PDB entry 5VAQ | X-ray diffraction, 2.61 A resolution | chains A and C of the 3 polymer chains in the assembly

== Chain A ==
Name: Beta-klotho
Source organism: Homo sapiens
Notes: fragment: UNP residues30-983
UniProt: Q86Z14 (KLOTB_HUMAN); numbering as in UniProt (aligned over 30-983)
Sequence (954 residues; each row starts with the number of its first residue):
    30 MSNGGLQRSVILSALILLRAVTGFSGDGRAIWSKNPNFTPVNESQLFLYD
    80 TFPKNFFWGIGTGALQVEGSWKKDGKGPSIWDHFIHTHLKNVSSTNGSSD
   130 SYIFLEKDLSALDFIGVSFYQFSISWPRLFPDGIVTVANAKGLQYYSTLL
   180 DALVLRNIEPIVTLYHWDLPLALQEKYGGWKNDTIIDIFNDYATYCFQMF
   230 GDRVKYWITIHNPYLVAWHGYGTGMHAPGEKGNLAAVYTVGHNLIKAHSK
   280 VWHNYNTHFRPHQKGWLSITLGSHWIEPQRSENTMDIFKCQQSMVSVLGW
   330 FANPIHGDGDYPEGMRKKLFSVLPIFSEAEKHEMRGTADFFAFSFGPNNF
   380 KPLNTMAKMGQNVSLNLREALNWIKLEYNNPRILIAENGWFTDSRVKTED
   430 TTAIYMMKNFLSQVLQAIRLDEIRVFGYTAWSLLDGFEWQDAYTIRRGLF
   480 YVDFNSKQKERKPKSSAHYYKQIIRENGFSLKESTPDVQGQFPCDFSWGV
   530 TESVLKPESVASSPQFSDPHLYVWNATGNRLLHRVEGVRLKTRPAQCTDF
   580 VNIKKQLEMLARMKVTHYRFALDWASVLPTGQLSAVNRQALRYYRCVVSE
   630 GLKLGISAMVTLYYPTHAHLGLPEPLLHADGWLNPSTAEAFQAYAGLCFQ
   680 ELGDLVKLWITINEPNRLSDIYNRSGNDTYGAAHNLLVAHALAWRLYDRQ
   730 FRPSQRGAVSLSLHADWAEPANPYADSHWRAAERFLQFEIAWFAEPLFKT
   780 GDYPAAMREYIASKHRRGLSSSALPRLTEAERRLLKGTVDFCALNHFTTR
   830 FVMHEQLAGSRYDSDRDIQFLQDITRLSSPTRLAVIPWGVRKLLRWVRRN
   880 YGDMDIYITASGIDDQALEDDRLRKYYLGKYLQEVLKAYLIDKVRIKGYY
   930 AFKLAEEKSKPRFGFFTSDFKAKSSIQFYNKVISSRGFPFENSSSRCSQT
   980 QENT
Not modelled in the structure: 30-52, 63-74, 120-125, 538-575, 970-983
Cystine bridges: Cys576-Cys625
Covalent attachments: N-acetylglucosamine (NAG) linked to Asn211
Sequence notes: engineered mutation Gln308 (Asn in Q86Z14), Gln611 (Asn in Q86Z14)

== Chain C ==
Name: Fibroblast growth factor 21
UniProt: Q9NSA1 (FGF21_HUMAN); numbering as in UniProt (aligned over 186-209)
Sequence (24 residues; row label = number of the first residue in the row):
   186 PDVGSSDPLSMVGGSQGRSPSYES
Sequence notes: conflict Gly199 (Pro in Q9NSA1), Glu208 (Ala in Q9NSA1)
Reported in the primary citation:
  - contacts within the chain: Asp187-Gly189 (hydrogen bond), Asp187-Pro193 (backbone contact), Ser190-Asp192 (hydrogen bond), Asp192-Met196 (hydrogen bond), Asp192-Val197 (hydrogen bond), Asp192-Ser195 (backbone contact)
  - mutagenesis - D192A (15900 +/- 6210 nM), P193A (7160 +/- 2350 nM), S204A (5990 +/- 1040 nM), S206A (5560 +/- 1590 nM), Y207A (6630 +/- 1570 nM): decreased binding to Beta-klotho (chain A)

== How chain A and chain C interact ==
Pairs across the interface (60; chain A residue first):
  Phe379(A) - Val188(C)
  Lys380(A) - Val188(C)
  Val392(A) - Pro186(C)
  Leu394(A) - Pro193(C)  hydrophobic
  Leu394(A) - Leu194(C)  hydrophobic
  Trp419(A) - Val188(C)
  Trp419(A) - Ser190(C)  hydrogen bond (side chain-backbone)
  Trp419(A) - Ser191(C)
  Trp419(A) - Pro193(C)
  Phe420(A) - Gly189(C)
  Phe420(A) - Ser190(C)
  Phe420(A) - Ser191(C)
  Thr421(A) - Ser191(C)
  Asp422(A) - Ser191(C)  hydrogen bond
  Thr431(A) - Ser191(C)
  Tyr434(A) - Met196(C)  hydrophobic
  Met435(A) - Pro193(C)  hydrophobic
  Met435(A) - Met196(C)  hydrophobic
  Asn438(A) - Leu194(C)
  Ser532(A) - Ser209(C)  hydrogen bond (side chain-backbone)
  Tyr643(A) - Ser206(C)
  Tyr643(A) - Ser209(C)  hydrogen bond (side chain-backbone)
  Pro644(A) - Tyr207(C)
  Thr645(A) - Ser206(C)
  Thr645(A) - Tyr207(C)
  His646(A) - Arg203(C)  hydrogen bond
  His646(A) - Tyr207(C)  hydrogen bond (backbone-backbone)
  Asn692(A) - Ser206(C)
  Asn692(A) - Tyr207(C)
  Glu693(A) - Ser204(C)  hydrogen bond
  Glu693(A) - Ser206(C)  hydrogen bond
  Glu693(A) - Tyr207(C)  hydrogen bond (backbone-side chain)
  Arg696(A) - Gln201(C)  hydrogen bond
  Arg696(A) - Gly202(C)  hydrogen bond (side chain-backbone)
  Arg696(A) - Ser204(C)
  Arg696(A) - Tyr207(C)
  Leu697(A) - Tyr207(C)
  His743(A) - Ser204(C)
  Phe764(A) - Gln201(C)
  Asn824(A) - Ser206(C)
  Phe826(A) - Pro205(C)  hydrophobic
  Arg829(A) - Gln201(C)  hydrogen bond (side chain-backbone)
  Arg845(A) - Gln201(C)  hydrogen bond
  Gln848(A) - Val197(C)
  Gln848(A) - Gly198(C)  hydrogen bond (side chain-backbone)
  Gln848(A) - Gly199(C)
  Phe849(A) - Met196(C)
  Phe849(A) - Val197(C)
  Phe849(A) - Gly198(C)  hydrogen bond (backbone-backbone)
  Phe849(A) - Gly199(C)
  Phe849(A) - Ser200(C)
  Phe849(A) - Gln201(C)
  Leu850(A) - Met196(C)
  Gln851(A) - Met196(C)  hydrogen bond (backbone-backbone)
  Ile853(A) - Met196(C)  hydrophobic
  Phe931(A) - Pro205(C)  hydrophobic
  Phe931(A) - Ser209(C)
  Lys932(A) - Ser209(C)
  Pro940(A) - Glu208(C)
  Phe942(A) - Pro205(C)  hydrophobic
Other interface residues (no listed pair), chain A (42 interface residues in all): Ser393, Ala647, Glu768, Met832, Leu862, Lys939
The authors on this interface:
  - pairs named by the authors: His646(A)-Arg203(C) (cation-pi contact), Glu693(A)-Ser204(C), Glu693(A)-Ser206(C), Phe826(A)-Pro205(C) (hydrophobic contact), Phe931(A)-Pro205(C) (hydrophobic contact), Phe942(A)-Pro205(C) (hydrophobic contact)
  - interface residues, chain C: Pro186(C), Ser200(C)

== Summary ==
42 residues of chain A face 21 of chain C across their interface; the contacts include 16 hydrogen bonds.
Polar pairs include Trp419(A)-Ser190(C), Asp422(A)-Ser191(C) and Ser532(A)-Ser209(C). The paper describes a
cation-pi contact between His646(A) and Arg203(C); contacts between Glu693(A) and Ser204(C) and Glu693(A) and
Ser206(C); hydrophobic contacts between Phe826(A) and Pro205(C), Phe931(A) and Pro205(C) and Phe942(A) and
Pro205(C). The paper reports that D192A, P193A and S204A of chain C, among others, reduce binding to
Beta-klotho (chain A); interface residues Pro186(C) and Ser200(C); 5 substitutions were tested in all.
Here chain A is Beta-klotho (Homo sapiens) and chain C is Fibroblast growth factor 21. Entry 5VAQ (Crystal
Structure of Beta-Klotho in Complex with FGF21CT) was determined by X-ray diffraction together with 5VAN from
the same study.
